Entry 3FYO (X-ray diffraction, 1.90 A resolution); this record covers chains B and C of the 4 polymer chains in the assembly.

[Chain B (and C)]
Molecule: 3-deoxy-D-manno-octulosonic acid 8-phosphate synthetase
From: Neisseria meningitidis serogroup B
Notes: EC 2.5.1.55; chain C of this document is another copy of the same molecule, construct and numbering; everything in this record applies to it too
UniProt: Q9JZ55 (KDSA_NEIMB); residues 1-280 here = UniProt positions 1-280
Sequence (280 residues; each row starts with the number of its first residue):
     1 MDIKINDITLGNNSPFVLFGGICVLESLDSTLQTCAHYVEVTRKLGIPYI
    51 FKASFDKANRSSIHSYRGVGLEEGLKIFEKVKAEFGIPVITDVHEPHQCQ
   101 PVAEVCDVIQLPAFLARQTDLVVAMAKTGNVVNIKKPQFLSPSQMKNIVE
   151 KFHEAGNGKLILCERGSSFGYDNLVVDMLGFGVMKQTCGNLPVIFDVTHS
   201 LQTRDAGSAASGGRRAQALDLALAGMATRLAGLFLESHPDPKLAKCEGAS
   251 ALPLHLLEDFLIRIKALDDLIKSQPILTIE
Disordered / not traced: 203-212, 240-246, 280 (chain C: 202-214, 240-250)
Differences from the reference sequence: engineered mutation C23 (Asn in Q9JZ55), E247 (Asp in Q9JZ55), A249 (Pro in Q9JZ55)

[Interface between chain B and chain C]
Contacting residue pairs - 7 pairs, chain B then chain C:
  F169(B) - G170(C)
  F169(B) - Y171(C)  hydrophobic
  G170(B) - F169(C)
  G170(B) - G170(C)
  Y171(B) - F169(C)  hydrophobic
  Y171(B) - N173(C)
  N173(B) - Y171(C)

[Summary]
Chain B and chain C each contribute 4 residues to their interface.
Both chains are 3-deoxy-D-manno-octulosonic acid 8-phosphate synthetase (Neisseria meningitidis serogroup B).
Entry 3FYO (Crystal structure of the triple mutant (N23C/D247E/P249A) of 3-deoxy-D-manno-octulosonate
8-phosphate synthase (KDO8PS) from Neisseria meningitidis) was determined by X-ray diffraction, deposited
together with 3FYP.
